7WV4 - chains C and D of the 6 polymer chains in the assembly; structure by electron microscopy, 3.35 A resolution.

Chain C (and D):
Molecule: Toll-like receptor 3
Organism: Homo sapiens
Notes: fragment: ectodomain; chain D of this document is another copy of the same molecule, construct and numbering; everything in this record applies to it too
UniProt: O15455 (TLR3_HUMAN); residues 27-697 here = UniProt positions 27-697
Chain sequence (689 residues; row label = number of the first residue in the row):
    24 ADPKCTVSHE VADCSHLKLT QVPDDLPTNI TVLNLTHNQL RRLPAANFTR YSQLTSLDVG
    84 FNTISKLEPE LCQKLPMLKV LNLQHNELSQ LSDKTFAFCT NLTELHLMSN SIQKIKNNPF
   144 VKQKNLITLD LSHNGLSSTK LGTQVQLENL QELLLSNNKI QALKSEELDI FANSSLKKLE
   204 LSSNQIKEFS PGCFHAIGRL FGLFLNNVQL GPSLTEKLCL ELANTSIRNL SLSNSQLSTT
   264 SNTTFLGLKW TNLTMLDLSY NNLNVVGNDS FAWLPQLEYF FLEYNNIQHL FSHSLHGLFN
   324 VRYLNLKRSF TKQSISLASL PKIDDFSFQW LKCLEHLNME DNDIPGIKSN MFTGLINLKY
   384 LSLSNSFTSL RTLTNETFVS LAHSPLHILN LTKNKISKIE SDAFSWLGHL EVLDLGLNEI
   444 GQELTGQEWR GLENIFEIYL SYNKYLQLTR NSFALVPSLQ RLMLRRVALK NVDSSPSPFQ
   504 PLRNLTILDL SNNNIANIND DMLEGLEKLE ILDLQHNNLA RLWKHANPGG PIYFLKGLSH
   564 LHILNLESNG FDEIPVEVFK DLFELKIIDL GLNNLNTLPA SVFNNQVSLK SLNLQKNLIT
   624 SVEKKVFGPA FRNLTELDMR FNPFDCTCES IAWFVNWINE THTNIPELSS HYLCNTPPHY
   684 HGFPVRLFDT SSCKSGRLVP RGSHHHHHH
Not modelled in the structure: 24-28, 688-712
Disulfides: Cys95-Cys122, Cys649-Cys677
Construct notes: expression tag (24-26, 698-712)
UniProt features mapped onto this chain:
  - glycosylation (N-linked (GlcNAc...) asparagine): Asn52, Asn57, Asn70, Asn124, Asn196, Asn247, Asn252, Asn265, Asn275, Asn291, Asn398, Asn413, Asn507, Asn636, Asn662
  - natural variant: Ser134 (S134P: No effect on IFNL1 induction), Arg251 (R251G: No effect on IFNL1 induction), Pro554 (P554S: In IMD83)
  - mutagenesis: Cys95 (C95A: Reduced response to ds-RNA), Cys122 (C122A: Reduced response to ds-RNA), Asn196 (N196G: Reduced expression levels; when associated with R-247), Asn247 (N247R: Reduced response to ds-RNA. Reduced expression levels; when associated with G-196), His539 (H539A: No effect; H539E: Loss of RNA binding. Constitutive activation of NF-kappa-B), Asn541 (N541A: Loss of RNA binding. Abolishes activation of NF-kappa-B)

How chain C and chain D interact:
Pairs across the interface - 13 pairs, chain C then chain D:
  Asn599(C) - Asn678(D)  hydrogen bond
  Thr600(C) - His684(D)  hydrogen bond
  Thr623(C) - Asn678(D)
  Thr623(C) - Thr679(D)
  Asp648(C) - Thr679(D)
  Glu652(C) - His682(D)
  Ser653(C) - Pro681(D)
  Asn678(C) - Asn599(D)  hydrogen bond
  Thr679(C) - Thr623(D)
  Thr679(C) - Asp648(D)
  Thr679(C) - Thr679(D)
  His684(C) - Asn599(D)
  His684(C) - Thr600(D)
Also at the interface, not in a pair above, chain C (13 interface residues in all): Ser624, Pro680, Pro681, His682
Also at the interface, not in a pair above, chain D (13 interface residues in all): Ser624, Glu652, Ser653, Pro680

Overview:
Chain C and chain D each contribute 13 residues to their interface, with 3 hydrogen bonds. Polar contacts
include Asn599(C)-Asn678(D) and Thr600(C)-His684(D). From UniProt: 6 mutagenesis sites on chain C.
Chain C and chain D are both Toll-like receptor 3 (Homo sapiens); the structure, ectoTLR3-poly(I:C) cluster,
was determined by electron microscopy, deposited together with 7WV3, 7WV5, 7WVE and 7WVJ.
